6W0B - chains B and C of the 3 polymer chains in the assembly; structure by X-ray diffraction, 3.60 A resolution.

== Chain B ==
Molecule: Fab Light Chain
Organism: Rattus norvegicus
Notes: antibody fragment or engineered binder
Sequence (212 residues; numbered 1 to 212; the number before each row is that of its first residue):
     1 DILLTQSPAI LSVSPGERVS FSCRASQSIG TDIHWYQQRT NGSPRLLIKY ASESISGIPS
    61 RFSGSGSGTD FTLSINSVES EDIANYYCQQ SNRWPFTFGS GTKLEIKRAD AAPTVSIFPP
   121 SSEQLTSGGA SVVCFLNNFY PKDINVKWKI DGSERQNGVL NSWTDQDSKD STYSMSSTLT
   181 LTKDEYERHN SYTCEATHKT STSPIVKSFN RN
Disulfides: Cys134-Cys194

== Chain C ==
Molecule: pH-gated potassium channel KcsA
Organism: Streptomyces lividans
UniProt: P0A334 (KCSA_STRLI); residue numbers follow UniProt; this construct covers 28-120
Sequence (93 residues; row label = number of the first residue in the row):
    28 AAGAATVLLV IVLLAGSYLA VLAERGAPGA QLITYPRALW WSVETATTVG YGDLYPVTLW
    88 GRLVAVVVMV AGITSFGLVT AALATWFVGR EQE
Swiss-Prot annotation at these positions:
  - motif: Thr75 to Asp80 (Selectivity filter)
  - mutagenesis: Glu71 (E71A: Prevents channel inactivation)
Bound ions: barium ion near Thr75 (its only coordinating residue here); K+ near Gly77 (its only coordinating residue here)
What the authors report for this chain:
  - conformationally variable residues (loop rearrangement): Gly77

== How chain B and chain C interact ==
Residue-residue contacts (17):
  Asp32(B) with Arg64(C), salt bridge
  Ser91(B) with Thr61(C); Arg64(C), hydrogen bond (backbone-side chain)
  Asn92(B) with Ala57(C); Gln58(C); Arg64(C)
  Arg93(B) with Gly56(C), hydrogen bond (side chain-backbone); Ala57(C); Gln58(C), hydrogen bond; Ile60(C)
  Trp94(B) with Gly53(C); Ala54(C); Pro55(C); Gly56(C), hydrogen bond (backbone-backbone); Ala57(C), hydrogen bond (backbone-backbone); Ile60(C)
  Phe96(B) with Arg52(C)

== Summary ==
6 residues of chain B and 10 residues of chain C are in contact; the contacts include 5 hydrogen bonds and 1
salt bridge. Polar contacts include Asp32(B)-Arg64(C), Ser91(B)-Arg64(C) and Arg93(B)-Gly56(C). From UniProt:
one mutagenesis site on chain C. From the paper: conformational variability at Gly77(C).
Here chain B is Fab Light Chain (Rattus norvegicus) and chain C is pH-gated potassium channel KcsA
(Streptomyces lividans). Entry 6W0B (Open-gate KcsA soaked in 2 mM BaCl2) was determined by X-ray diffraction
(same publication as 6W0A, 6W0C, 6W0D, 6W0E, 6W0F, 6W0G and 3 further entries).
